Entry 4CFQ (X-ray diffraction, 1.37 A resolution); this record covers chains C and R of the 3 polymer chains in the assembly.

Chain C:
Name: Protein S100-A4
Organism: Homo sapiens
UniProtKB: P26447 (S10A4_HUMAN); residue numbers follow UniProt; this construct covers 1-88
Chain sequence (91 residues; row label = number of the first residue in the row; numbers below 1 keep their minus sign (Gly-2 is residue -2)):
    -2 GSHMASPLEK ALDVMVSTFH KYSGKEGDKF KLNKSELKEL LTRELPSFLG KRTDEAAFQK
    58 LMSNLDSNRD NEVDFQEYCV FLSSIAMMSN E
Not modelled in the structure: -2 to 1, 48-49
Differences from the reference sequence: expression tag (-2 to 0); engineered mutation Ser3 (Cys in P26447), Ser81 (Cys in P26447), Ser86 (Cys in P26447)
Metal / ion sites: Ca2+ site 1: Ser20, Glu23, Asp25, Lys28, Glu33; Ca2+ site 2: Asp63, Asn65, Asp67, Glu69, Glu74
Swiss-Prot annotation at these positions:
  - binding site (Ca(2+)): Lys28, Glu33, Asp63, Asn65, Asp67, Glu69, Glu74
  - modified residue: Ala2 (N-acetylalanine), Lys7 (N6-acetyllysine), Lys35 (N6-acetyllysine)

Chain R:
Name: Myosin-9
Organism: Homo sapiens
UniProtKB: P35579 (MYH9_HUMAN); numbering as in UniProt (aligned over 1893-1937)
Chain sequence (45 residues; each row starts with the number of its first residue):
  1893 YRKLQRELED ATETADAMNR EVSSLKNKLR RGDLPFVVPR RMARK
Not modelled in the structure: 1893-1901, 1931-1937
Differences from the reference sequence: engineered mutation Tyr1893 (Arg in P35579)
Swiss-Prot annotation at these positions:
  - modified residue: Arg1923 (Omega-N-methylarginine)

How chain C and chain R interact:
Pairs across the interface (16):
  Leu58(C) - Asp1902(R)
  Asn61(C) - Thr1904(R)
  Asn61(C) - Ala1907(R)
  Leu62(C) - Asp1902(R)
  Ser64(C) - Ala1907(R)  hydrogen bond (side chain-backbone)
  Ser64(C) - Asp1908(R)  hydrogen bond
  Ser64(C) - Asn1911(R)  hydrogen bond
  Gln73(C) - Asn1911(R)  hydrogen bond
  Gln73(C) - Val1914(R)
  Gln73(C) - Ser1915(R)  hydrogen bond
  Gln73(C) - Lys1918(R)  hydrogen bond
  Glu74(C) - Asn1911(R)
  Val77(C) - Met1910(R)  hydrophobic
  Val77(C) - Asn1911(R)
  Phe78(C) - Asp1902(R)
  Ser81(C) - Asp1902(R)  hydrogen bond
Also at the interface, not in a pair above, chain C (11 interface residues in all): Ser80, Met84
Also at the interface, not in a pair above, chain R (10 interface residues in all): Ala1903

In short:
The interface between chain C and chain R involves 11 residues on one side and 10 on the other; the contacts
include 7 hydrogen bonds. Polar pairs include Ser64(C)-Ala1907(R), Ser64(C)-Asp1908(R) and
Ser64(C)-Asn1911(R). From UniProt: 7 Ca2+-binding residues on chain C.
Chain C is Protein S100-A4 and chain R is Myosin-9, both from Homo sapiens; the structure, Ca-bound truncated
(delta13C) and C3S, C81S and C86S mutated S100A4 complexed with non-muscle myosin IIA, was determined by X-ray
diffraction, deposited together with 4CFR.
